PDB entry 8BWS | electron microscopy, 3.20 A resolution | chains M and N of the 20 polymer chains in the assembly

Chain M:
Protein: DNA-directed RNA polymerase III subunit RPC5
Source organism: Saccharomyces cerevisiae S288C
UniProtKB: P36121 (RPC5_YEAST); residues 1-282 here = UniProt positions 1-282
Sequence (282 residues; each row starts with the number of its first residue):
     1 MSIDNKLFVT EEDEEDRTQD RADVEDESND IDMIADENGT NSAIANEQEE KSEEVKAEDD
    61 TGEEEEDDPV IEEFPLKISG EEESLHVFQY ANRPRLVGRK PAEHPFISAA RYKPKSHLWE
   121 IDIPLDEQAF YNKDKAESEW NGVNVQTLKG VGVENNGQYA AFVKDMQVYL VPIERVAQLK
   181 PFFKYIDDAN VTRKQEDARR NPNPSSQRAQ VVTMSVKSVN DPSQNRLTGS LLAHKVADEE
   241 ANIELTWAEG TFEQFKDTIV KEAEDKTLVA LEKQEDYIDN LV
Unresolved in the structure: 1-70, 197-224, 282
UniProt features mapped onto this chain:
  - modified residue: Thr61 (Phosphothreonine)

Chain N:
Protein: DNA-directed RNA polymerase III subunit RPC4
Source organism: Saccharomyces cerevisiae S288C
UniProtKB: P25441 (RPC4_YEAST); residue numbers follow UniProt; this construct covers 1-422
Sequence (422 residues; numbered 1 to 422; the number before each row is that of its first residue):
     1 MSSNKGNGRL PSLKDSSSNG GGSAKPSLKF KPKAVARKSK EEREAAASKV KLEEESKRGN
    61 DKKHFNNKNK RVTGAGGQQR RMAKYLNNTH VISSGPLAAG NFVSEKGDLR RGFIKSEGSG
   121 SSLVQKGLET IDNGAESSEN EAEDDDNEGV ASKSKKKFNM GKEFEARNLI EDEDDGESEK
   181 SSDVDMDDEE WRSKRIEQLF PVRPVRVRHE DVETVKREIQ EALSEKPTRE PTPSVKTEPV
   241 GTGLQSYLEE RERQVNEKLA DLGLEKEFQS VDGKEAAAEL ELLNADHQHI LRKLKKMNNK
   301 PERFMVFQLP TRLPAFERPA VKEEKEDMET QASDPSKKKK NIKKKDTKDA LSTRELAGKV
   361 GSIRVHKSGK LSVKIGNVVM DIGKGAETTF LQDVIALSIA DDASSAELLG RVDGKIVVTP
   421 QI
Unresolved in the structure: 1-273, 316-359
UniProt features mapped onto this chain:
  - motif: Lys25 to Lys29 (Nuclear localization signal)
  - modified residue: Ser137 (Phosphoserine), Ser138 (Phosphoserine), Ser178 (Phosphoserine), Ser182 (Phosphoserine), Ser224 (Phosphoserine), Thr228 (Phosphothreonine), Thr232 (Phosphothreonine)

How chain M and chain N interact:
Residue-residue contacts (111):
  Ile71(M) with Arg364(N); Val365(N), hydrogen bond (backbone-backbone); His366(N); Lys367(N)
  Glu72(M) with Val365(N)
  Glu73(M) with Ser362(N)
  Phe74(M) with Leu294(N), hydrophobic; Ser362(N); Ile363(N), hydrogen bond (backbone-backbone)
  Pro75(M) with Ser362(N)
  Leu76(M) with Val360(N); Gly361(N), hydrogen bond (backbone-backbone); Ser362(N); Ile363(N), hydrophobic
  Lys77(M) with Val360(N)
  Ile78(M) with Val360(N), hydrophobic
  Ser84(M) with Ser398(N); Ile399(N), hydrogen bond (backbone-backbone)
  Leu85(M) with Leu397(N); Ser398(N)
  His86(M) with Ala396(N); Leu397(N), hydrogen bond (backbone-backbone)
  Val87(M) with Val394(N), hydrophobic; Ile395(N); Leu397(N)
  Phe88(M) with Val394(N); Ile395(N), hydrogen bond (backbone-backbone); Leu397(N), hydrophobic
  Gln89(M) with Gln392(N), hydrogen bond; Asp393(N); Val394(N)
  Tyr90(M) with Gln392(N); Asp393(N), hydrogen bond (backbone-backbone); Ile395(N)
  Arg93(M) with Leu391(N); Gln392(N); Asp393(N), hydrogen bond (backbone-backbone)
  Pro94(M) with Leu391(N), hydrophobic
  Arg95(M) with Leu391(N); Asp393(N), salt bridge; Val394(N); Val412(N), hydrogen bond (side chain-backbone)
  Pro101(M) with Arg411(N), hydrogen bond (backbone-side chain)
  Ala102(M) with Arg411(N)
  Glu103(M) with Arg411(N), hydrogen bond (backbone-side chain)
  His104(M) with Ile395(N); Leu408(N); Arg411(N)
  Trp119(M) with Leu397(N), hydrophobic; Ile399(N), hydrophobic
  Gly157(M) with Phe307(N); Gln308(N); Leu309(N), hydrogen bond (backbone-backbone)
  Gln158(M) with Val306(N); Phe307(N); Gln308(N); Lys415(N)
  Tyr159(M) with Val306(N); Phe307(N), hydrogen bond (backbone-backbone); Leu309(N), hydrophobic
  Ala160(M) with Met305(N)
  Ala161(M) with Phe304(N); Met305(N), hydrogen bond (backbone-backbone); Phe307(N), hydrophobic
  Phe162(M) with Phe304(N), hydrophobic
  Val163(M) with Leu294(N), hydrophobic; Met297(N), hydrophobic; Asn298(N); Lys300(N)
  Lys164(M) with Lys300(N)
  Val168(M) with Leu294(N), hydrophobic
  Leu170(M) with Phe307(N), hydrophobic
  Gln178(M) with Gln392(N)
  Leu245(M) with Ala403(N); Ser405(N); Ala406(N), hydrophobic
  Thr246(M) with Ser404(N); Ser405(N); Ala406(N)
  Trp247(M) with Ala406(N); Leu408(N), hydrophobic
  Ala248(M) with Glu407(N); Leu408(N), hydrogen bond (backbone-backbone)
  Glu249(M) with Leu408(N)
  Gly250(M) with Glu302(N)
  Thr251(M) with Glu407(N), hydrogen bond; Leu409(N)
  Glu253(M) with Glu407(N)
  Gln254(M) with Leu409(N)
  Phe255(M) with Glu302(N); Phe304(N), hydrophobic; Leu409(N), hydrophobic
  Lys266(M) with Val360(N), hydrogen bond (backbone-backbone)
  Leu268(M) with Gly376(N)
  Val269(M) with Ala315(N)
  Ala270(M) with Ala315(N); Gly376(N); Asn377(N)
  Glu272(M) with Pro314(N); Ala315(N), hydrogen bond (side chain-backbone); Asn377(N), hydrogen bond (backbone-side chain)
  Lys273(M) with Asn377(N), hydrogen bond (backbone-side chain)
  Gln274(M) with Asn377(N); Val378(N); Val379(N); Met380(N)
  Tyr277(M) with Pro310(N); Pro314(N), hydrophobic; Val379(N), hydrophobic; Pro420(N)
  Ile278(M) with Gln421(N)
Also at the interface, not in a pair above, chain M (59 interface residues in all): Glu83, Ala91, Asn156, Ile173, Asn280, Leu281
Also at the interface, not in a pair above, chain N (53 interface residues in all): Arg303, Thr311, Arg312, Phe390, Asp413

Summary:
The interface between chain M and chain N involves 59 residues on one side and 53 on the other; the contacts
include 21 hydrogen bonds and 1 salt bridge. Polar contacts include Arg95(M)-Asp393(N), Gln89(M)-Gln392(N) and
Arg95(M)-Val412(N).
Here chain M is DNA-directed RNA polymerase III subunit RPC5 and chain N is DNA-directed RNA polymerase III
subunit RPC4, both from Saccharomyces cerevisiae S288C. Entry 8BWS (Structure of yeast RNA Polymerase III
elongation complex at 3.3 A) was determined by electron microscopy together with 7Z0H, 7Z2Z, 7Z30 and 7Z31
from the same study.
